Entry 5N7G (X-ray diffraction, 2.95 A resolution); this record covers chains A and C.

== Chain A ==
Name: Membrane-associated guanylate kinase, WW and PDZ domain-containing protein 1, Annexin A2
Organism: Homo sapiens
UniProtKB: chimeric construct of Q96QZ7, P07355: residues 455-558 from Q96QZ7 (MAGI1_HUMAN) positions 455-558 (same numbers); residues 561-878 from P07355 positions 22-339 (UniProt number = residue number - 539)
Amino-acid sequence (427 residues; each row starts with the number of its first residue):
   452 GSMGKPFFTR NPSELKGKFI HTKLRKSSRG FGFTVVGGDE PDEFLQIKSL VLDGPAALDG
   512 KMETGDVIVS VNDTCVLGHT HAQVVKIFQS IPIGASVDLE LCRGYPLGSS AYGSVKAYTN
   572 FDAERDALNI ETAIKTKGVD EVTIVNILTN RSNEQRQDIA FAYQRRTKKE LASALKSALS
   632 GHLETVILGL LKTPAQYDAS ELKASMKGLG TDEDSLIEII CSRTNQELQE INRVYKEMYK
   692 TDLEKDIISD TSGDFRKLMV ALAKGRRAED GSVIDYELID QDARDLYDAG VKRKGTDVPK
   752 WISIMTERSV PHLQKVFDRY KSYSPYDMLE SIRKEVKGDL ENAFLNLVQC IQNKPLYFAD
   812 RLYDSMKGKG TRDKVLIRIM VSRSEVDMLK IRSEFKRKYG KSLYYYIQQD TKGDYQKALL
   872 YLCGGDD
Unresolved in the structure: 452-455
Construct notes: expression tag (452-454); linker (559-560); conflict Glu-605 (Ala66 in P07355)
Metal / ion sites: Ca2+ site 1 near Asp-524 (its only coordinating residue here); Ca2+ site 2: Gly-589, Val-590, Glu-592; Ca2+ site 3: Gly-741, Arg-744, Gly-746, Glu-786; Ca2+ site 4: Ser-773, Gly-819, Gly-821, Asp-861; Ca2+ site 5: Ser-773, Met-817, Gly-819, Gly-821, Asp-861
Curated features (UniProtKB/Swiss-Prot):
  - modified residue: Tyr-563 (Phosphotyrosine), Ser-565 (Phosphoserine), Lys-588 (N6-acetyllysine), Lys-691 (N6-acetyllysine), Ser-723 (Phosphoserine), Tyr-738 (Phosphotyrosine), Lys-766 (N6-acetyllysine)
  - cross-link: Lys-588 (Glycyl lysine isopeptide (Lys-Gly) (interchain with G-Cter in SUMO1))

== Chain C ==
Name: Ribosomal protein S6 kinase alpha-1
Notes: EC 2.7.11.1
UniProtKB: Q15418 (KS6A1_HUMAN); residues 729-735 here = UniProt positions 729-735
Amino-acid sequence (7 residues; row label = number of the first residue in the row):
   729 KLPSTTL
Unresolved in the structure: 729
Modified positions: Ser-732 (phosphoserine; SEP)
Curated features (UniProtKB/Swiss-Prot):
  - modified residue: Ser-732 (Phosphoserine)
From the paper describing this entry:
  - post-translational modification sites: Ser-732, Thr-733, Thr-734
  - mutagenesis - K729A: decreased binding to ERK2
  - mutagenesis - K729A: unchanged binding to MAGI-1

== Interface between chain A and chain C ==
Contacting residue pairs - 21 pairs, chain A then chain C:
  Arg-480(A) / Leu-735(C)
  Gly-481(A) / Leu-735(C)
  Phe-482(A) / Leu-735(C)  hydrogen bond (backbone-backbone)
  Gly-483(A) / Leu-735(C)  hydrogen bond (backbone-backbone)
  Phe-484(A) / Thr-734(C)
  Phe-484(A) / Leu-735(C)  hydrogen bond (backbone-backbone)
  Thr-485(A) / Thr-733(C)
  Thr-485(A) / Thr-734(C)
  Val-486(A) / Pro-731(C)
  Val-486(A) / Ser-732(C)
  Val-486(A) / Thr-733(C)  hydrogen bond (backbone-backbone)
  Val-486(A) / Leu-735(C)  hydrophobic
  Val-487(A) / Pro-731(C)
  Gly-488(A) / Pro-731(C)
  Asp-490(A) / Pro-731(C)
  Lys-499(A) / Ser-732(C)
  His-532(A) / Ser-732(C)
  His-532(A) / Thr-733(C)  hydrogen bond
  Val-536(A) / Thr-733(C)
  Val-536(A) / Leu-735(C)  hydrophobic
  Phe-539(A) / Leu-735(C)  hydrophobic
Also at the interface, not in a pair above, chain A (15 interface residues in all): Gly-489
Also at the interface, not in a pair above, chain C (6 interface residues in all): Leu-730
From the paper, about this interface:
  - residue pairs: Lys-499(A)/Ser-732(C)

== Summary ==
The interface between chain A and chain C involves 15 residues on one side and 6 on the other, with 5 hydrogen
bonds. Among the polar pairs are Phe-482(A)/Leu-735(C), Gly-483(A)/Leu-735(C) and His-532(A)/Thr-733(C). The
authors report a contact between Lys-499(A) and Ser-732(C). The paper reports that K729A of chain C reduces
binding to ERK2; modification sites Ser-732(C), Thr-733(C) and Thr-734(C).
Here chain A is Membrane-associated guanylate kinase, WW and PDZ domain-containing protein 1, Annexin A2 (Homo
sapiens) and chain C is Ribosomal protein S6 kinase alpha-1. Entry 5N7G (MAGI-1 complexed with a synthetic
pRSK1 peptide) was determined by X-ray diffraction, deposited together with 5N7D and 5N7F.
